PDB entry 3BP8 | X-ray diffraction, 2.85 A resolution | chains A and B of the 4 polymer chains in the assembly

# Chain A (and B)
Name: Putative NAGC-like transcriptional regulator
From: Escherichia coli
Notes: chain B of this document is another copy of the same molecule, construct and numbering; everything in this record applies to it too
Reference sequence: Q8X787 (Q8X787_ECO57); residues 1-406 here = UniProt positions 1-406
Amino-acid sequence (406 residues; row label = number of the first residue in the row):
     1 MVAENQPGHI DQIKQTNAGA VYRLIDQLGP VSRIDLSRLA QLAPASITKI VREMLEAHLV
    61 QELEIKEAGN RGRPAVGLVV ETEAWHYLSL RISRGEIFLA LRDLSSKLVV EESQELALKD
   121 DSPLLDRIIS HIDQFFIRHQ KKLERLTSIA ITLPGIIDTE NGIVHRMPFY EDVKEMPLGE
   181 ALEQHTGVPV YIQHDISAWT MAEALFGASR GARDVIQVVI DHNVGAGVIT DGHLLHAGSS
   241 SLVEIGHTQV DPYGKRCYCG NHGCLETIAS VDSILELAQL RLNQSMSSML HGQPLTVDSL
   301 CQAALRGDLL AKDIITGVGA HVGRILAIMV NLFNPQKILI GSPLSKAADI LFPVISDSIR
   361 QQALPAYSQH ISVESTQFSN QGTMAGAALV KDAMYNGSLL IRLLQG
Unresolved in the structure: 1-10, 65-75, 287-290 (chain B: 1-11, 64-75, 381-383)
Bound ions: Zn2+: His-247, Cys-257, Cys-259, Cys-264
From the paper describing this entry:
  - self-association interface (contacts with another copy of this molecule); pairs are residue here / residue on that copy: Arg-306/Leu-310
  - contacts within the chain: Leu-400/Leu-404 (hydrophobic contact)

# Chain A / chain B interface
Residue-residue contacts - 76 pairs, chain A then chain B:
  Thr-16(A) with Gln-41(B), hydrogen bond
  Leu-39(A) with Ile-13(B)
  Gln-41(A) with Ile-13(B)
  Asp-214(A) with Gly-238(B); Ser-239(B)
  Leu-235(A) with Thr-230(B); Leu-332(B); Phe-333(B), hydrophobic
  His-236(A) with Thr-230(B)
  Ala-237(A) with Phe-333(B); Asn-334(B)
  Gly-238(A) with Asp-214(B); Phe-333(B); Asn-334(B), hydrogen bond (backbone-backbone)
  Ser-241(A) with Asn-334(B), hydrogen bond; Tyr-367(B), hydrogen bond
  Leu-242(A) with Tyr-367(B), hydrogen bond (backbone-side chain)
  Val-243(A) with Asn-331(B); Leu-332(B), hydrophobic
  Glu-244(A) with Asn-331(B), hydrogen bond (backbone-backbone); Leu-364(B); Tyr-367(B), hydrogen bond
  Ile-245(A) with Leu-332(B), hydrophobic
  His-247(A) with Asn-331(B), hydrogen bond (backbone-side chain); Ala-363(B); Leu-364(B)
  Thr-248(A) with Ile-328(B); Asn-331(B), hydrogen bond
  Gln-249(A) with Gln-361(B); Gln-362(B)
  Cys-259(A) with Leu-364(B), hydrophobic; Pro-365(B)
  Gly-260(A) with Pro-365(B)
  Asn-261(A) with Arg-360(B); Gln-361(B), hydrogen bond (side chain-backbone); Gln-362(B); Ala-363(B), hydrogen bond (side chain-backbone); Pro-365(B)
  Arg-324(A) with Arg-324(B); Ile-328(B)
  Ile-328(A) with Ile-245(B), hydrophobic; Thr-248(B); Ile-325(B), hydrophobic
  Met-329(A) with Leu-332(B), hydrophobic
  Asn-331(A) with Val-243(B); Glu-244(B), hydrogen bond (backbone-backbone); Ile-245(B); His-247(B); Thr-248(B)
  Leu-332(A) with Leu-235(B); His-236(B); Val-243(B), hydrophobic; Met-329(B), hydrophobic; Leu-332(B), hydrophobic; Phe-333(B), hydrophobic
  Phe-333(A) with Leu-235(B), hydrophobic; Ala-237(B); Gly-238(B), hydrogen bond (backbone-backbone); Phe-333(B), hydrophobic
  Asn-334(A) with Gly-238(B); Ser-241(B)
  Gln-361(A) with Gln-249(B), hydrogen bond (backbone-side chain); Asn-261(B)
  Gln-362(A) with His-247(B); Thr-248(B); Gln-249(B), hydrogen bond (backbone-backbone)
  Ala-363(A) with Asn-261(B)
  Leu-364(A) with Ile-156(B), hydrophobic; Glu-244(B); His-247(B); Cys-259(B), hydrophobic
  Pro-365(A) with Cys-259(B); Asn-261(B)
  Tyr-367(A) with Ser-241(B), hydrogen bond (side chain-backbone); Leu-242(B), hydrogen bond (side chain-backbone); Glu-244(B)
Also at the interface, not in a pair above, chain A (39 interface residues in all): Gln-12, Ile-13, Thr-230, Ile-325, Gln-336, Arg-360, Ala-366
Also at the interface, not in a pair above, chain B (37 interface residues in all): Leu-42, Ala-43

# In short
39 residues of chain A face 37 of chain B across their interface; the contacts include 17 hydrogen bonds.
Polar pairs include Thr-16(A)/Gln-41(B), Ser-241(A)/Asn-334(B) and Ser-241(A)/Tyr-367(B). The Zn2+ site is
built by His-247(A), Cys-257(A), Cys-259(A) and Cys-264(A). From the paper: a self-association interface
involving Arg-306(A) and Leu-310(A); contacts within the chain involving Leu-400(A) and Leu-404(A).
Chain A and chain B are both Putative NAGC-like transcriptional regulator (Escherichia coli); the structure,
Crystal structure of Mlc/EIIB complex, was determined by X-ray diffraction (same publication as 3BP3).
